9KI1 - chains 1 and x of the 60 polymer chains in the assembly; structure by electron microscopy, 3.30 A resolution.

[Chain 1 (and x)]
Protein: Tail sheath protein
From: Escherichia phage Mu
Notes: chain x of this document is another copy of the same molecule, construct and numbering; everything in this record applies to it too
UniProtKB: P79678 (TSP_BPMU); numbering as in UniProt (aligned over 1-495)
Amino-acid sequence (495 residues; row label = number of the first residue in the row):
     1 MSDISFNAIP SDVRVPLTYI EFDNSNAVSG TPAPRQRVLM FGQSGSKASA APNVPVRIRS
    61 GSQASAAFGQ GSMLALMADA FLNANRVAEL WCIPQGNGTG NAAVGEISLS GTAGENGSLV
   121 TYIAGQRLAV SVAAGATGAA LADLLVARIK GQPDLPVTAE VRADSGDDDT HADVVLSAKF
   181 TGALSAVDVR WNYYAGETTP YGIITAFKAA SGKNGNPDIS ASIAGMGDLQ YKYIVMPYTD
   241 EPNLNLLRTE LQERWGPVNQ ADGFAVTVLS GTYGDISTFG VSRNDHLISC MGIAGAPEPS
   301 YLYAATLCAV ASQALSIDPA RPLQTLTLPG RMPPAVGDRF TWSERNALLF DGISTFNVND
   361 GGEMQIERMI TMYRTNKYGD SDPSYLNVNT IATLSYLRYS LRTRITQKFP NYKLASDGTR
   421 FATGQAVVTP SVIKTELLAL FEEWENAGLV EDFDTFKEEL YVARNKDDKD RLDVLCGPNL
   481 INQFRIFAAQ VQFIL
Not modelled in the structure: 1-2

[Chain 1 / chain x interface]
Contacting residue pairs (40):
  D3(1) - Q490(x)
  I4(1) - Q490(x)
  S11(1) - F350(x)
  D12(1) - N346(x)  hydrogen bond (backbone-side chain)
  D12(1) - F350(x)
  V13(1) - W342(x)  hydrophobic
  V13(1) - N346(x)
  R14(1) - N346(x)  hydrogen bond (backbone-side chain)
  R14(1) - L349(x)
  R14(1) - F350(x)
  R14(1) - R368(x)  hydrogen bond (backbone-side chain)
  R14(1) - L386(x)
  V15(1) - W342(x)  hydrophobic
  V15(1) - L349(x)  hydrophobic
  V15(1) - E367(x)
  P16(1) - Q324(x)
  P16(1) - R485(x)
  L17(1) - R485(x)
  L17(1) - I486(x)  hydrophobic
  L17(1) - F487(x)  hydrogen bond (backbone-backbone)
  T18(1) - F487(x)
  Y19(1) - F487(x)
  Y19(1) - A488(x)
  Y19(1) - A489(x)  hydrogen bond (backbone-backbone)
  I20(1) - A489(x)
  E21(1) - A489(x)  hydrogen bond (backbone-backbone)
  E21(1) - Q490(x)
  E21(1) - V491(x)  hydrogen bond (backbone-backbone)
  F22(1) - V491(x)  hydrophobic
  F22(1) - F493(x)  hydrophobic
  D23(1) - Q490(x)  hydrogen bond
  D23(1) - V491(x)  hydrogen bond (backbone-backbone)
  D23(1) - Q492(x)  hydrogen bond (side chain-backbone)
  D23(1) - F493(x)  hydrogen bond (backbone-backbone)
  N24(1) - F493(x)
  S25(1) - Q492(x)  hydrogen bond
  S25(1) - I494(x)
  S25(1) - L495(x)
  N26(1) - I494(x)
  A27(1) - Q492(x)
Other interface residues (no listed pair), chain 1 (22 interface residues in all): I9, V28, R86
Other interface residues (no listed pair), chain x (20 interface residues in all): R345

[In short]
Chain 1 and chain x form an interface of 22 and 20 residues respectively; the contacts include 12 hydrogen
bonds. Polar contacts include D12(1)-N346(x), R14(1)-N346(x) and R14(1)-R368(x).
Chain 1 and chain x are both Tail sheath protein (Escherichia phage Mu); the structure, Baseplate structure of
Escherichia phage Mu, was determined by electron microscopy, deposited together with 9LJ8, 9JOD, 9KHX, 9KHY
and 9KNU.
